Entry 7PEX (electron microscopy, 5.10 A resolution (low resolution: residue-level contacts below are approximate; hydrogen-bond / salt-bridge calls are withheld)); this record covers chains e and J of the 11 polymer chains in the assembly.

== Chain e ==
Name: Histone H3.2
From: Homo sapiens
UniProtKB: Q71DI3 (H32_HUMAN); residues 0-135 here correspond to UniProt positions 1-136 (UniProt number = residue number + 1)
Sequence (136 residues; each row starts with the number of its first residue; numbering starts at 0):
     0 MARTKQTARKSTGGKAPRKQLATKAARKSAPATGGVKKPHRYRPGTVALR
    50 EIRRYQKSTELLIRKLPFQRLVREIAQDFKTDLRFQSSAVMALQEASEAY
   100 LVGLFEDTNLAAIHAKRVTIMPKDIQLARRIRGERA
Not modelled in the structure: 0-36, 134-135
Sequence notes: engineered mutation Ala110 (Cys111 in Q71DI3)
Swiss-Prot annotation at these positions:
  - modified residue: Arg2 (Asymmetric dimethylarginine), Thr3 (Phosphothreonine), Lys4 (Allysine), Gln5 (5-glutamyl dopamine), Thr6 (Phosphothreonine), Arg8 (Citrulline), Lys9 (N6,N6,N6-trimethyllysine), Ser10 (ADP-ribosylserine), Thr11 (Phosphothreonine), Lys14 (N6-(2-hydroxyisobutyryl)lysine), Arg17 (Asymmetric dimethylarginine), Lys18 (N6-(2-hydroxyisobutyryl)lysine), Lys23 (N6-(2-hydroxyisobutyryl)lysine), Arg26 (Citrulline), Lys27 (N6,N6,N6-trimethyllysine), Ser28 (ADP-ribosylserine), Lys36 (N6,N6,N6-trimethyllysine), Lys37 (N6-methyllysine), Tyr41 (Phosphotyrosine), Lys56 (N6,N6,N6-trimethyllysine) and 8 more in UniProt
  - lipidation: Lys18 (N6-decanoyllysine)

== Chain J ==
Molecule: 177-nt DNA strand
From: synthetic construct
Sequence (177 nucleotides; row label = number of the first residue in the row):
   342 GGGTCCGGCACTGGAACAGGATGTATATATGTGACACGTGCCTGGAGACT
   392 AGGGAGTAATCCCCTTGGCGGTTAAAACGCGGGGGACAGCGCGTACGTGC
   442 GTTTAAGCGGTGCTAGAGCTGTCTACGACCAATTGAGCGGCCTCGGCACC
   492 GGGATTCTCCAGGGGATCCGGATGCTC

== Interface between chain e and chain J ==
Contacting residue pairs (24):
  Lys37(e) - DA502(J)
  Arg40(e) - DG422(J)
  Arg40(e) - DC501(J)
  Tyr41(e) - DC500(J)
  Arg42(e) - DG425(J)
  Arg42(e) - DC500(J)
  Pro43(e) - DG425(J)
  Thr45(e) - DT499(J)
  Thr45(e) - DC500(J)
  Arg63(e) - DA416(J)
  Arg63(e) - DA417(J)
  Arg72(e) - DT407(J)
  Arg83(e) - DT406(J)
  Arg83(e) - DT407(J)
  Phe84(e) - DT406(J)
  Phe84(e) - DT407(J)
  Gln85(e) - DT406(J)
  Arg116(e) - DA427(J)
  Arg116(e) - DC428(J)
  Val117(e) - DG426(J)
  Val117(e) - DA427(J)
  Thr118(e) - DG426(J)
  Thr118(e) - DA427(J)
  Met120(e) - DC428(J)
Other interface residues (no listed pair), chain J (15 interface residues in all): DG408, DG424

== Overview ==
The chain e/chain J interface involves 15 residues from each chain.
Chain e is Histone H3.2 (Homo sapiens) and chain J is a 177-nt DNA strand (synthetic construct); the
structure, Nucleosome 2 of the 4x177 nucleosome array containing H1, was determined by electron microscopy
together with 7PET, 7PEU, 7PEV, 7PEW, 7PEY, 7PEZ and 16 further entries from the same study.
